Entry 6IWQ (X-ray diffraction, 2.95 A resolution); this record covers chains A and C.

# Chain A (and C)
Name: N-acetylgalactosaminyltransferase 7
Organism: Homo sapiens
Notes: EC 2.4.1.-; chain C of this document is another copy of the same molecule, construct and numbering; everything in this record applies to it too
Reference sequence: Q86SF2 (GALT7_HUMAN); numbering as in UniProt (aligned over 61-657)
Chain sequence (597 residues; each row starts with the number of its first residue):
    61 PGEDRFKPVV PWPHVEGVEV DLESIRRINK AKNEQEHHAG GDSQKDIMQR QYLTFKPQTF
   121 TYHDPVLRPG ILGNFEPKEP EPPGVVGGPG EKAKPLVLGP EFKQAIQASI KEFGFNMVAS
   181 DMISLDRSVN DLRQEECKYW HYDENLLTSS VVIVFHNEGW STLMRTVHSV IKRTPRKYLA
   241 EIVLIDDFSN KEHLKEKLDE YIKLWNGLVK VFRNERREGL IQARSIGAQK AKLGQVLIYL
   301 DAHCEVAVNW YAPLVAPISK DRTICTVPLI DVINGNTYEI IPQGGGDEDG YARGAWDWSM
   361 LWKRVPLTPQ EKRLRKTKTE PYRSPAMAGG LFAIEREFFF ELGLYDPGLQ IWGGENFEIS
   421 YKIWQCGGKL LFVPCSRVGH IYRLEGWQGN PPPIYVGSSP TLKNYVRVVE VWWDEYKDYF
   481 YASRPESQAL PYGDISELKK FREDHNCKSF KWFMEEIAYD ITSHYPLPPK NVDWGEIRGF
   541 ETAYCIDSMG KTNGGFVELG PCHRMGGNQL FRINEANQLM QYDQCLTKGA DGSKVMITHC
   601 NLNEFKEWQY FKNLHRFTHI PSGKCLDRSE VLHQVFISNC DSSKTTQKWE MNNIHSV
Disordered / not traced: 61-111
Curated features (UniProtKB/Swiss-Prot):
  - binding site (substrate): Asp247, Arg277, Trp412, Arg443
  - binding site (Mn(2+)): Asp301, His303, His440
Disulfides: Cys545-Cys562, Cys585-Cys600, Cys625-Cys640

# How chain A and chain C interact
Residue-residue contacts (25; chain A residue first):
  Pro155(A) - Pro561(C)  hydrophobic
  Val157(A) - Pro561(C)  hydrophobic
  Val157(A) - Cys562(C)
  Val157(A) - His563(C)
  Gln164(A) - Pro453(C)
  Thr337(A) - Pro561(C)
  Glu339(A) - Pro561(C)
  Glu339(A) - His633(C)  salt bridge
  Ile341(A) - Leu632(C)  hydrophobic
  Ile341(A) - His633(C)
  Pro342(A) - Leu632(C)  hydrophobic
  Gln343(A) - Leu632(C)
  Gly344(A) - Leu632(C)
  Gln448(A) - Gln448(C)
  Pro453(A) - Gln164(C)
  Tyr544(A) - Glu339(C)  hydrogen bond
  Pro561(A) - Pro155(C)  hydrophobic
  Pro561(A) - Val157(C)  hydrophobic
  Pro561(A) - Thr337(C)
  Cys562(A) - Val157(C)
  His563(A) - Val157(C)
  Leu632(A) - Ile341(C)  hydrophobic
  Leu632(A) - Pro342(C)
  His633(A) - Glu339(C)  salt bridge
  His633(A) - Ile341(C)
Interface residues without a listed pair, chain A (24 interface residues in all): Pro160, Lys163, Lys171, Ile340, Tyr455, Met565, Val631
Interface residues without a listed pair, chain C (23 interface residues in all): Pro160, Ile340, Gln343, Gly344, Asn450, Ile454, Tyr544, Met565, Val631

# Overview
The interface between chain A and chain C involves 24 residues on one side and 23 on the other, with 1
hydrogen bond and 2 salt bridges. Polar pairs include Glu339(A)-His633(C) and Tyr544(A)-Glu339(C). From
UniProt: 4 substrate-binding residues and 3 Mn2+-binding residues on chain A.
Chain A and chain C are both N-acetylgalactosaminyltransferase 7 (Homo sapiens); the structure, Crystal
structure of GalNAc-T7 with Mn2+, was determined by X-ray diffraction (same publication as 6IWR).
